4QRP - chains A and C of the 5 polymer chains in the assembly; structure by X-ray diffraction, 2.90 A resolution.

Chain A:
Molecule: HLA class I histocompatibility antigen, B-8 alpha chain
Organism: Homo sapiens
Reference sequence: P30460 (1B08_HUMAN); residues 1-276 here correspond to UniProt positions 25-300 (UniProt number = residue number + 24)
Sequence (276 residues; row label = number of the first residue in the row):
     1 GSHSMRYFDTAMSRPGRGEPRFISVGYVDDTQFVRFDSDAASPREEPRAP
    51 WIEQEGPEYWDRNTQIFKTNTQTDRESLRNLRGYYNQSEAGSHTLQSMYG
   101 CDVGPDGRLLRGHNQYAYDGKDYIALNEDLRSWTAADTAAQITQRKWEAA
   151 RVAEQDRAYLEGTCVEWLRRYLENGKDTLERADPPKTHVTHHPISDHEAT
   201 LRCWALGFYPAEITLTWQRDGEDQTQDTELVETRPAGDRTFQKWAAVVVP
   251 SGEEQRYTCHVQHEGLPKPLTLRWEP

Chain C:
Molecule: NS3-4A protein
Reference sequence: X2G898 (X2G898_9HEPC); residues 1-9 here correspond to UniProt positions 369-377 (UniProt number = residue number + 368)
Sequence (9 residues; numbered 1 to 9; the number before each row is that of its first residue):
     1 HSKKKCDEL

Interface between chain A and chain C:
Contacting residue pairs - 44 pairs, chain A then chain C:
  Met5(A) - His1(C)
  Tyr7(A) - His1(C)  hydrogen bond (side chain-backbone)
  Tyr7(A) - Ser2(C)  hydrogen bond (side chain-backbone)
  Asp9(A) - Lys5(C)  salt bridge
  Tyr59(A) - His1(C)
  Arg62(A) - His1(C)
  Asn63(A) - His1(C)  hydrogen bond
  Asn63(A) - Ser2(C)  hydrogen bond (side chain-backbone)
  Ile66(A) - Ser2(C)
  Ile66(A) - Lys3(C)
  Ile66(A) - Lys4(C)
  Asn70(A) - Lys3(C)  hydrogen bond (side chain-backbone)
  Asn70(A) - Lys4(C)
  Asn70(A) - Lys5(C)  hydrogen bond (side chain-backbone)
  Thr73(A) - Lys5(C)  hydrogen bond (side chain-backbone)
  Thr73(A) - Cys6(C)
  Thr73(A) - Asp7(C)
  Thr73(A) - Glu8(C)
  Glu76(A) - Glu8(C)
  Ser77(A) - Glu8(C)
  Ser77(A) - Leu9(C)  hydrogen bond (side chain-backbone)
  Asn80(A) - Glu8(C)
  Asn80(A) - Leu9(C)  hydrogen bond (side chain-backbone)
  Leu81(A) - Leu9(C)  hydrophobic
  Tyr84(A) - Leu9(C)  hydrogen bond (side chain-backbone)
  Leu95(A) - Leu9(C)  hydrophobic
  Ser97(A) - Lys5(C)  hydrogen bond
  Tyr99(A) - Ser2(C)
  Tyr99(A) - Lys3(C)  hydrogen bond (side chain-backbone)
  Tyr99(A) - Lys5(C)
  Asn114(A) - Lys3(C)
  Tyr116(A) - Lys5(C)
  Tyr116(A) - Leu9(C)  hydrophobic
  Tyr123(A) - Leu9(C)  hydrophobic
  Thr143(A) - Leu9(C)  hydrogen bond (side chain-backbone)
  Lys146(A) - Leu9(C)  hydrogen bond (side chain-backbone)
  Trp147(A) - Asp7(C)
  Trp147(A) - Glu8(C)  hydrogen bond (side chain-backbone)
  Val152(A) - Asp7(C)
  Asp156(A) - Lys3(C)  salt bridge
  Tyr159(A) - His1(C)  hydrogen bond (side chain-backbone)
  Tyr159(A) - Lys3(C)
  Trp167(A) - His1(C)
  Tyr171(A) - His1(C)  hydrogen bond (side chain-backbone)
Other interface residues (no listed pair), chain A (32 interface residues in all): Phe36, Thr69, Ala150, Thr163

Summary:
The interface between chain A and chain C involves 32 residues on one side and 9 on the other, with 17
hydrogen bonds and 2 salt bridges. Polar pairs include Asp9(A)-Lys5(C), Asp156(A)-Lys3(C) and Tyr7(A)-His1(C).
Here chain A is HLA class I histocompatibility antigen, B-8 alpha chain (Homo sapiens) and chain C is NS3-4A
protein. Entry 4QRP (Crystal Structure of HLA B*0801 in complex with HSKKKCDEL and DD31 TCR) was determined by
X-ray diffraction together with 4QRQ from the same study.
